Entry 2DHR (X-ray diffraction, 3.90 A resolution); this record covers chains A and B of the 6 polymer chains in the assembly.

Chain A (and B):
Name: FtsH
From: Thermus thermophilus
Notes: fragment: whole cytosolic region; chain B of this document is another copy of the same molecule, construct and numbering; everything in this record applies to it too
UniProtKB: Q9LCZ4 (Q9LCZ4_THETH); residue numbers follow UniProt; this construct covers 126-624
Chain sequence (499 residues; numbered 126 to 624; the number before each row is that of its first residue):
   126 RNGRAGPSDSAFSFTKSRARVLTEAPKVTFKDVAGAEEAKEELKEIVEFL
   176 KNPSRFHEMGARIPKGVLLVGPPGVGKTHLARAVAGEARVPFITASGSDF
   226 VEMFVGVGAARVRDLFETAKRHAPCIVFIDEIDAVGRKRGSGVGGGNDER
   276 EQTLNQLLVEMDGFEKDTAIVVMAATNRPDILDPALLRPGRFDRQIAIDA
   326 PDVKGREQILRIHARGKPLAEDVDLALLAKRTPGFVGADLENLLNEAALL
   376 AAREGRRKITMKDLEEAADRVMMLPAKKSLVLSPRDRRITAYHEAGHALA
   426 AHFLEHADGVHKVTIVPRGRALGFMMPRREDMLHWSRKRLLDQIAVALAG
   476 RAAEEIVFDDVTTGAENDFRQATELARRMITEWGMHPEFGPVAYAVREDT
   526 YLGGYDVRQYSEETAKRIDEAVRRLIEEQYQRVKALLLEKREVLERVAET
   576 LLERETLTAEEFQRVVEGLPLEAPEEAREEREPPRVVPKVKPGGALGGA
Disordered / not traced: 126-142, 601-624 (chain B: 126-146, 264-271, 601-624)
Sequence notes: engineered mutation L399 (Gly in Q9LCZ4)
Residues lining bound ligands: ADP (adenosine-5'-diphosphate): A159, P197, P198, G199, V200, G201, K202, T203, H204, R207, D255, A300, I334, H338, G362, A363, E366

How chain A and chain B interact:
Residue-residue contacts - 55 pairs, chain A then chain B:
  E170(A) - K403(B)  salt bridge
  K245(A) - E274(B)
  E290(A) - A259(B)
  E290(A) - R262(B)  salt bridge
  K291(A) - S223(B)
  K291(A) - E227(B)
  K291(A) - E256(B)  salt bridge
  D292(A) - E227(B)
  R319(A) - K403(B)
  M457(A) - L405(B)  hydrophobic
  L458(A) - D411(B)
  H459(A) - D411(B)  salt bridge
  H459(A) - T415(B)
  H459(A) - T488(B)
  H459(A) - G489(B)
  W460(A) - T487(B)
  W460(A) - T488(B)
  W460(A) - G489(B)
  S461(A) - V486(B)
  S461(A) - T487(B)
  R462(A) - T487(B)  hydrogen bond (backbone-backbone)
  K463(A) - D484(B)
  K463(A) - D485(B)
  K463(A) - V486(B)
  E507(A) - E491(B)
  W508(A) - E491(B)
  G509(A) - R476(B)  hydrogen bond (backbone-side chain)
  H511(A) - E552(B)  salt bridge
  H511(A) - Y555(B)
  E513(A) - R548(B)  hydrogen bond (backbone-side chain)
  G515(A) - R548(B)
  G515(A) - E552(B)
  P516(A) - F494(B)  hydrophobic
  P516(A) - I551(B)
  P516(A) - E552(B)
  P516(A) - Y555(B)  hydrophobic
  V517(A) - T498(B)
  V517(A) - V547(B)
  V517(A) - R548(B)
  V517(A) - I551(B)  hydrophobic
  A518(A) - R495(B)
  A518(A) - T498(B)  hydrogen bond (backbone-side chain)
  Y519(A) - R548(B)
  V521(A) - R495(B)
  R522(A) - E491(B)  salt bridge
  Y526(A) - I306(B)  hydrophobic
  Q534(A) - R502(B)  hydrogen bond (backbone-side chain)
  Y535(A) - D544(B)
  S536(A) - E537(B)  hydrogen bond
  S536(A) - A540(B)  hydrogen bond (side chain-backbone)
  S536(A) - K541(B)  hydrogen bond (side chain-backbone)
  S536(A) - D544(B)  hydrogen bond
  E537(A) - E537(B)  hydrogen bond (backbone-side chain)
  E538(A) - K541(B)
  T539(A) - D544(B)  hydrogen bond
Also at the interface, not in a pair above, chain A (37 interface residues in all): V284, D287, D456, M510, F514
Also at the interface, not in a pair above, chain B (35 interface residues in all): R275, I414, L473

Overview:
37 residues of chain A and 35 residues of chain B are in contact, with 11 hydrogen bonds and 6 salt bridges.
Among the polar pairs are E170(A)-K403(B), E290(A)-R262(B) and K291(A)-E256(B). Chain A binds ADP.
Both chains are FtsH (Thermus thermophilus). Entry 2DHR (Whole cytosolic region of ATP-dependent
metalloprotease FtsH (G399L)) was determined by X-ray diffraction (same publication as 4EIW and 2DI4).
